Entry 7BO6 (X-ray diffraction, 2.86 A resolution); this record covers chains A and B.

# Chain A
Molecule: Vitamin D3 receptor A
From: Danio rerio
UniProt: Q9PTN2 (VDRA_DANRE); numbering as in UniProt (aligned over 156-453)
Amino-acid sequence (302 residues; each row starts with the number of its first residue):
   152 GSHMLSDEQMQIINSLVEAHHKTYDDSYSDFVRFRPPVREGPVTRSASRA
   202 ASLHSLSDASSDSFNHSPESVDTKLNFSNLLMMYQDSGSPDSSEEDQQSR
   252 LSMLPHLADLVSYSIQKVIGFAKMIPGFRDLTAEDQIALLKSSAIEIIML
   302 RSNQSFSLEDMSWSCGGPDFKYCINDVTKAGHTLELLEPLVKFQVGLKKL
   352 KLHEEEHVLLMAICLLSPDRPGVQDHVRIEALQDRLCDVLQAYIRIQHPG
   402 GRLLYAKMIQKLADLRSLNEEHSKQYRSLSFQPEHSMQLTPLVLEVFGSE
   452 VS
Disordered / not traced: 152-154, 191-250, 453
Construct notes: expression tag (152-155)
Residues lining bound ligands: FKC ((4R)-4-[(3R,5R,8R,9S,10S,13R,14S,17R)-10,13-dimethyl-3-(2-methyl-2-oxidanyl-propyl)-2,3,4,5,6,7,8,9,11,12,14,15,16,17-tetradecahydro-1H-cyclopenta[a]phenanthren-17-yl]pentanoic acid): Y175, Y179, L255, L258, L261, V262, S265, I296, I299, M300, S303, S306, W314, C316, Y323, V328, A331, H333, L337, L338, L341, H423, Y427, L430, L440, V444, F448
UniProt features mapped onto this chain:
  - region: K274 to K292 (Interaction with coactivator LXXLL motif)
  - motif: P442 to S450 (9aaTAD)
  - binding site (calcitriol): Y175, S265, R302, S306, H333, H423
Reported in the primary citation:
  - binding site for FKC: Y175, L255, S265, R302, S306, H333, H423, Y427, V444

# Chain B
Molecule: Nuclear receptor coactivator 1
Notes: EC 2.3.1.48
UniProt: Q15788 (NCOA1_HUMAN); residues 686-700 here = UniProt positions 686-700
Amino-acid sequence (15 residues; each row starts with the number of its first residue):
   686 RHKILHRLLQEGSPS
Disordered / not traced: 686, 696-700
UniProt features mapped onto this chain:
  - motif: L690 to L694 (LXXLL motif 4)
  - modified residue: S698 (Phosphoserine)
  - mutagenesis: L693 to L694 (Slightly affects interactions with steroid receptors. Abolishes interactions with steroid receptors; when associated with A-636; A-637; A-752 and A-753)

# Interface between chain A and chain B
Pairs across the interface (22):
  I270(A) - L690(B)  hydrophobic
  I270(A) - L693(B)  hydrophobic
  I270(A) - L694(B)  hydrophobic
  K274(A) - L693(B)  hydrogen bond (side chain-backbone)
  K274(A) - L694(B)
  K274(A) - Q695(B)
  R280(A) - L694(B)
  R280(A) - Q695(B)  hydrogen bond
  Q287(A) - L694(B)
  I288(A) - H687(B)
  I288(A) - L690(B)  hydrophobic
  I288(A) - H691(B)
  I288(A) - L694(B)  hydrophobic
  L291(A) - L694(B)  hydrophobic
  K292(A) - H687(B)  hydrogen bond
  E446(A) - H687(B)
  E446(A) - K688(B)  hydrogen bond (side chain-backbone)
  E446(A) - I689(B)  hydrogen bond (side chain-backbone)
  E446(A) - L690(B)  hydrogen bond (side chain-backbone)
  V447(A) - L690(B)  hydrophobic
  E451(A) - H687(B)  hydrogen bond (backbone-side chain)
  V452(A) - H687(B)
Other interface residues (no listed pair), chain A (15 interface residues in all): F279, A284, P442, L443

# In short
The interface between chain A and chain B involves 15 residues on one side and 8 on the other; the contacts
include 7 hydrogen bonds. Polar contacts include K274(A)-L693(B), R280(A)-Q695(B) and K292(A)-H687(B). Bound
to chain A: compound FKC. From the paper: a binding site for FKC at Y175(A), L255(A) and S265(A) among others.
Here chain A is Vitamin D3 receptor A (Danio rerio) and chain B is Nuclear receptor coactivator 1. Entry 7BO6
(VDR complex with LCA derivative) was determined by X-ray diffraction.
